PDB entry 8TZP | electron microscopy, 3.23 A resolution | chains A and C of the 3 polymer chains in the assembly

# Chain A
Name: Protein Wnt-7a
Source organism: Homo sapiens
UniProt: O00755 (WNT7A_HUMAN); residue numbers follow UniProt; this construct covers 1-349
Amino-acid sequence (349 residues; row label = number of the first residue in the row):
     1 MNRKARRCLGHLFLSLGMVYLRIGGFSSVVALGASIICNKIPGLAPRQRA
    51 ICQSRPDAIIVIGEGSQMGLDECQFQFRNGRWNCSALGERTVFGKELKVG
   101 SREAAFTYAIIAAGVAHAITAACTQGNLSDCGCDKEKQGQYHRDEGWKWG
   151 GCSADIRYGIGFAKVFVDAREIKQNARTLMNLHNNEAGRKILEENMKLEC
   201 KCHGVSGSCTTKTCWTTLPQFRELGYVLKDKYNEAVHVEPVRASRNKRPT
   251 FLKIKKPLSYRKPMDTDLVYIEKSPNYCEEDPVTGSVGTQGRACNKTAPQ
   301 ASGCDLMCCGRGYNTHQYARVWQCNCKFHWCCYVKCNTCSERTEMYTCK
Disordered / not traced: 1-36, 134-145
Disulfide bonds: Cys38-Cys52, Cys73-Cys84, Cys123-Cys131, Cys133-Cys152, Cys200-Cys214, Cys202-Cys209, Cys278-Cys309, Cys294-Cys304, Cys308-Cys348, Cys324-Cys339, Cys326-Cys336, Cys331-Cys332
Covalently attached groups: palmitoleic acid (PAM) linked to Ser206
UniProt features mapped onto this chain:
  - region: Val238 to Thr266 (Disordered linker)
  - lipidation: Ser206 (O-palmitoleoyl serine)
  - glycosylation (N-linked (GlcNAc...) asparagine): Asn83, Asn127, Asn295
  - natural variant: Glu72 (E72K: In LPHAS), Arg102 (R102W: In LPHAS; uncertain significance), Ala109 (A109T: In FUHRS), Arg222 (R222W: In LPHAS), Arg292 (R292C: In LPHAS), Gly312 (G312S: In SS; uncertain significance)
  - mutagenesis: Ser206 (S206A: Does not affect interaction with RECK), Val241 (V241A: In 4A; abolished interaction with RECK; when associated with 251-A-A-252 and A-262), Phe251 to Leu252 (In 4A; abolished interaction with RECK; when associated with A-241 and A-262), Lys262 (K262A: In 4A; abolished interaction with RECK; when associated with A-241 and 251-A-A-252)
From the paper describing this entry:
  - mutagenesis - K40S, I60P: decreased signaling with Reversion-inducing cysteine-rich protein with Kazal motifs (chain C)

# Chain C
Name: Reversion-inducing cysteine-rich protein with Kazal motifs
Source organism: Homo sapiens
UniProt: O95980 (RECK_HUMAN); numbering as in UniProt (aligned over 1-971)
Amino-acid sequence (971 residues; numbered 1 to 971; the number before each row is that of its first residue):
     1 MATVRASLRGALLLLLAVAGVAEVAGGLAPGSAGALCCNHSKDNQMCRDV
    51 CEQIFSSKSESRLKHLLQRAPDYCPETMVEIWNCMNSSLPGVFKKSDGWV
   101 GLGCCELAIALECRQACKQASSKNDISKVCRKEYENALFSCISRNEMGSV
   151 CCSYAGHHTNCREYCQAIFRTDSSPGPSQIKAVENYCASISPQLIHCVNN
   201 YTQSYPMRNPTDSLYCCDRAEDHACQNACKRILMSKKTEMEIVDGLIEGC
   251 KTQPLPQDPLWQCFLESSQSVHPGVTVHPPPSTGLDGAKLHCCSKANTST
   301 CRELCTKLYSMSWGNTQSWQEFDRFCEYNPVEVSMLTCLADVREPCQLGC
   351 RNLTYCTNFNNRPTELFRSCNAQSDQGAMNDMKLWEKGSIKMPFINIPVL
   401 DIKKCQPEMWKAIACSLQIKPCHSKSRGSIICKSDCVEILKKCGDQNKFP
   451 EDHTAESICELLSPTDDLKNCIPLDTYLRPSTLGNIVEEVTHPCNPNPCP
   501 ANELCEVNRKGCPSGDPCLPYFCVQGCKLGEASDFIVRQGTLIQVPSSAG
   551 EVGCYKICSCGQSGLLENCMEMHCIDLQKSCIVGGKRKSHGTSFSIDCNV
   601 CSCFAGNLVCSTRLCLSEHSSEDDRRTFTGLPCNCADQFVPVCGQNGRTY
   651 PSACIARCVGLQDHQFEFGSCMSKDPCNPNPCQKNQRCIPKPQVCLTTFD
   701 KFGCSQYECVPRQLACDQVQDPVCDTDHMEHNNLCTLYQRGKSLSYKGPC
   751 QPFCRATEPVCGHNGETYSSVCAAYSDRVAVDYYGDCQAVGVLSEHSSVA
   801 ECASVKCPSLLAAGCKPIIPPGACCPLCAGMLRVLFDKEKLDTIAKVTNK
   851 KPITVLEILQKIRMHVSVPQCDVFGYFSIESEIVILIIPVDHYPKALQIE
   901 ACNKEAEKIESLINSDSPTLASHVPLSALIISQVQVSSSVPSAGVRARPS
   951 CHSLLLPLSLGLALHLLWTYN
Disordered / not traced: 1-208, 271-971
Disulfide bonds: Cys216-Cys263, Cys217-Cys229, Cys225-Cys250
UniProt features mapped onto this chain:
  - lipidation: Ser942 (GPI-anchor amidated serine)
  - glycosylation (N-linked (GlcNAc...) asparagine): Asn39, Asn86, Asn200, Asn297, Asn352
  - mutagenesis: Cys225 to His272 (Abolished interaction with WNT7A)

# Interface between chain A and chain C
Pairs across the interface (22):
  Ile37(A) with Leu265(C), hydrophobic; Ser268(C)
  Lys40(A) with Ile247(C)
  Ile41(A) with Pro254(C); Pro256(C)
  Pro42(A) with Gln253(C); Pro254(C)
  Pro56(A) with Leu265(C)
  Asp57(A) with Gln269(C)
  Ile59(A) with Pro256(C), hydrophobic
  Ile60(A) with Gln262(C); Leu265(C), hydrophobic
  Gly63(A) with Gln257(C), hydrogen bond (backbone-side chain)
  Glu64(A) with Gln262(C), hydrogen bond
  Gln67(A) with Gln257(C)
  Glu89(A) with Gln253(C), hydrogen bond
  Arg90(A) with Gln253(C); Leu255(C)
  Thr91(A) with Leu255(C)
  Val92(A) with Leu255(C); Pro256(C); Gln257(C), hydrogen bond (backbone-side chain)
Also at the interface, not in a pair above, chain A (17 interface residues in all): Cys38, Ser66
Also at the interface, not in a pair above, chain C (13 interface residues in all): Asp244, Trp261, Phe264
Interface features reported in the paper:
  - specific contacts: Lys40(A)-Asp244(C)
  - interface residues, chain A: Ile60(A), Gly63(A), Glu64(A), Glu89(A), Val92(A)
  - interface residues, chain C: Gln253(C), Pro254(C), Leu255(C), Pro256(C), Gln257(C), Gln262(C)

# Summary
The interface between chain A and chain C involves 17 residues on one side and 13 on the other, with 4
hydrogen bonds. Polar contacts include Gly63(A)-Gln257(C), Glu64(A)-Gln262(C) and Glu89(A)-Gln253(C). The
paper describes a contact between Lys40(A) and Asp244(C). The paper reports that K40S and I60P of chain A
reduce signaling with Reversion-inducing cysteine-rich protein with Kazal motifs (chain C); interface residues
Ile60(A), Gly63(A) and Gln253(C) among others.
Here chain A is Protein Wnt-7a and chain C is Reversion-inducing cysteine-rich protein with Kazal motifs, both
from Homo sapiens. Entry 8TZP (Structure of human Wnt7a bound to WLS and RECK) was determined by electron
microscopy together with 8TZO, 8TZR and 8TZS from the same study.
